Entry 6UOT (electron microscopy, 3.30 A resolution); this record covers chains F and c of the 48 polymer chains in the assembly.

Chain F:
Protein: Protein PrgH
From: Salmonella enterica subsp. enterica serovar Typhimurium
UniProtKB: P41783 (PRGH_SALTY); numbering as in UniProt (aligned over 1-392)
Amino-acid sequence (392 residues; row label = number of the first residue in the row):
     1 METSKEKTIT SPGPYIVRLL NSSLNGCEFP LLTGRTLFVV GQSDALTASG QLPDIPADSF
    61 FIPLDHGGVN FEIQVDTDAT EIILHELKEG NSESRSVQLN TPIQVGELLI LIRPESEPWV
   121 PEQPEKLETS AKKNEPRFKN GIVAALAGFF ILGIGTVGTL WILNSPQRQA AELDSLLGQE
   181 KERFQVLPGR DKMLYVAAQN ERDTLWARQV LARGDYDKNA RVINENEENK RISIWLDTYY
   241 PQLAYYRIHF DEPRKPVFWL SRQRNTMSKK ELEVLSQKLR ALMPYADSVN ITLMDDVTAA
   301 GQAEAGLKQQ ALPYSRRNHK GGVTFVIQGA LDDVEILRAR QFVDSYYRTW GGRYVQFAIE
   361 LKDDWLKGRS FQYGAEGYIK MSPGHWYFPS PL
Not modelled in the structure: 1-170, 365-392

Chain c:
Protein: Lipoprotein PrgK
From: Salmonella enterica subsp. enterica serovar Typhimurium
UniProtKB: P41786 (PRGK_SALTY); residues 1-252 here = UniProt positions 1-252
Amino-acid sequence (252 residues; row label = number of the first residue in the row):
     1 MIRRYLYTFL LVMTLAGCKD KDLLKGLDQE QANEVIAVLQ MHNIEANKID SGKLGYSITV
    61 AEPDFTAAVY WIKTYQLPPR PRVEIAQMFP ADSLVSSPRA EKARLYSAIE QRLEQSLQTM
   121 EGVLSARVHI SYDIDAGENG RPPKPVHLSA LAVYERGSPL AHQISDIKRF LKNSFADVDY
   181 DNISVVLSER SDAQLQAPGT PVKRNSFATS WIVLIILLSV MSAGFGVWYY KNHYARNKKG
   241 ITADDKAKSS NE
Not modelled in the structure: 1-19, 204-252
Swiss-Prot annotation at these positions:
  - lipidation: Cys18 (N-palmitoyl cysteine)

Chain F / chain c interface:
Residue-residue contacts (27):
  Glu201(F) - Glu155(c)
  Glu201(F) - Arg156(c)
  Glu201(F) - Arg190(c)  salt bridge
  Leu205(F) - Arg190(c)
  Leu205(F) - Ala193(c)  hydrophobic
  Arg208(F) - Asp192(c)  salt bridge
  Arg208(F) - Ala193(c)
  Arg208(F) - Leu195(c)
  Gln209(F) - Leu195(c)
  Ala212(F) - Leu195(c)  hydrophobic
  Leu331(F) - Arg169(c)
  Asp333(F) - Arg169(c)  salt bridge
  Ile336(F) - Ser165(c)
  Ile336(F) - Asp166(c)
  Ile336(F) - Arg169(c)
  Arg340(F) - His162(c)
  Arg340(F) - Gln163(c)
  Arg340(F) - Asp166(c)  salt bridge
  Val343(F) - His162(c)
  Asp344(F) - Pro159(c)
  Phe357(F) - His162(c)
  Ile359(F) - His162(c)
  Leu361(F) - Ser165(c)
  Leu361(F) - Tyr180(c)
  Lys362(F) - Tyr180(c)
  Asp363(F) - Asp179(c)
  Asp363(F) - Tyr180(c)
Interface residues without a listed pair, chain F (18 interface residues in all): Asn226, Asp332
Interface residues without a listed pair, chain c (18 interface residues in all): Glu121, Gly157, Lys168, Gln196

Overview:
Chain F and chain c each contribute 18 residues to their interface, with 4 salt bridges. Among the polar pairs
are Glu201(F)-Arg190(c), Arg208(F)-Asp192(c) and Asp333(F)-Arg169(c).
Here chain F is Protein PrgH and chain c is Lipoprotein PrgK, both from Salmonella enterica subsp. enterica
serovar Typhimurium. Entry 6UOT (Cryo-EM structure of the PrgHK periplasmic ring from the Salmonella SPI-1
type III secretion needle complex ...) was determined by electron microscopy together with 6UOV from the same
study.
